Entry 5FRM (X-ray diffraction, 2.58 A resolution); this record covers chains A and C of the 4 polymer chains in the assembly.

[Chain A]
Molecule: Pfv integrase
Source organism: Human spumaretrovirus
UniProtKB: P14350 (POL_FOAMV); residues 1-392 here correspond to UniProt positions 752-1143 (UniProt number = residue number + 751)
Sequence (395 residues; numbered -2 to 392; the number before each row is that of its first residue; numbers below 1 keep their minus sign (Gly-2 is residue -2)):
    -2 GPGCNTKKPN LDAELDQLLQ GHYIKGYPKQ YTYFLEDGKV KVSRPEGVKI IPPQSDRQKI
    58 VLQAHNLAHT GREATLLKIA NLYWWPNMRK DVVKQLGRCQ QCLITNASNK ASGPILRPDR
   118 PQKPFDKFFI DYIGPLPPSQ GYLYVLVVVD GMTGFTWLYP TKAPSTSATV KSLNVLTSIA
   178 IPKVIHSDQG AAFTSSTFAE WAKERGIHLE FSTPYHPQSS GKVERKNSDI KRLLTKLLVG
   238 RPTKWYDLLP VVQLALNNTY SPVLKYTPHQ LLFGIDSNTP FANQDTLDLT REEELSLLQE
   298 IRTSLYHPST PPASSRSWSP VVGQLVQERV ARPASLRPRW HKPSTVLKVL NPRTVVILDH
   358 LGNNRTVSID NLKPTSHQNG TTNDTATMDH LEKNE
Not modelled in the structure: -2 to 8, 376-392
Differences from the reference sequence: expression tag (-2 to 0); variant Ser217 (Gly968 in P14350), Gly218 (Ser969 in P14350)
Curated features (UniProtKB/Swiss-Prot):
  - binding site (Mg(2+)): Asp123, Asp185
Bound ions: Zn2+: His62, His66, Cys96, Cys99; Mg2+ site 1: Asp128, Asp185 (together with magnesium); Mg2+ site 2: Asp128, Glu221 (together with magnesium)
Small-molecule neighbours: magnesium (WA5; 4-azanylidene-N-[[2,4-bis(fluoranyl)phenyl]methyl]-1-oxidanyl-2-oxidanylidene-1,8-naphthyridine-3-carboxamide): Asp128, Tyr129, Asp185, Pro214, Gln215, Glu221

[Chain C]
Molecule: 19-nt DNA strand
Sequence (19 nucleotides; each row starts with the number of its first residue):
     1 ATTGTCATGG AATTTCGCA

[Interface between chain A and chain C]
Contacting residue pairs (45; chain A residue first):
  Ile112(A) - DG4(C)  phosphate contact
  Ile112(A) - DT5(C)  base contact
  Leu113(A) - DT3(C)  base contact
  Leu113(A) - DG4(C)  hydrogen bond to the phosphate
  Arg114(A) - DG4(C)  sugar contact
  Arg114(A) - DT5(C)  salt bridge to the phosphate
  Pro115(A) - DT3(C)  base contact
  Pro115(A) - DG4(C)  phosphate contact
  Pro115(A) - DT5(C)  phosphate contact
  Lys124(A) - DT3(C)  base contact
  His183(A) - DT3(C)  salt bridge to the phosphate
  Glu207(A) - DT2(C)  phosphate contact
  Glu207(A) - DT3(C)  base contact
  Phe208(A) - DT2(C)  sugar contact
  Phe208(A) - DT3(C)  phosphate contact
  Ser209(A) - DT3(C)  phosphate contact
  Thr210(A) - DT2(C)  phosphate contact
  Thr210(A) - DT3(C)  hydrogen bond to the phosphate
  His213(A) - DG4(C)  salt bridge to the phosphate
  Gln215(A) - DG4(C)  sugar contact
  Ser216(A) - DT3(C)  hydrogen bond to the phosphate
  Gly218(A) - DG4(C)  hydrogen bond to the base
  Gly218(A) - DT5(C)  sugar contact
  Lys219(A) - DT5(C)  sugar contact
  Lys219(A) - DC6(C)  salt bridge to the phosphate
  Glu221(A) - DG4(C)  base contact
  Arg222(A) - DG4(C)  base contact
  Arg222(A) - DT5(C)  base contact
  Arg222(A) - DC6(C)  hydrogen bond to the base
  Arg222(A) - DA7(C)  hydrogen bond to the sugar
  Asp226(A) - DA7(C)  sugar contact
  Arg229(A) - DA7(C)  hydrogen bond to the phosphate
  Arg229(A) - DT8(C)  salt bridge to the phosphate
  Ser258(A) - DA7(C)  hydrogen bond to the phosphate
  Pro259(A) - DA7(C)  phosphate contact
  Pro259(A) - DT8(C)  base contact
  Lys345(A) - DA1(C)  base contact
  Leu347(A) - DA1(C)  base contact
  Leu347(A) - DT2(C)  sugar contact
  Asn348(A) - DT2(C)  hydrogen bond to the base
  Asn348(A) - DT3(C)  hydrogen bond to the sugar
  Arg350(A) - DG4(C)  salt bridge to the phosphate
  Thr351(A) - DT3(C)  sugar contact
  Val353(A) - DA1(C)  base contact
  Thr363(A) - DA1(C)  base contact
Interface residues without a listed pair, chain A (31 interface residues in all): Arg117, His205, Ser365

[Overview]
Chain A and chain C form an interface of 31 and 8 residues respectively; the contacts include 10 hydrogen
bonds and 6 salt bridges. Polar contacts include Gly218(A)-DG4(C), Arg222(A)-DC6(C) and Asn348(A)-DT2(C).
Chain A binds magnesium. From UniProt: Mg2+-binding residues Asp123(A) and Asp185(A) on chain A.
Chain A is Pfv integrase (Human spumaretrovirus) and chain C is a 19-nt DNA strand; the structure, Crystal
structure of the Prototype Foamy Virus (PFV) intasome in complex with magnesium and the INSTI ..., was
determined by X-ray diffraction together with 5FRN and 5FRO from the same study.
